Entry 9F6H (X-ray diffraction, 2.42 A resolution); this record covers chains C and L of the 4 polymer chains in the assembly.

== Chain C ==
Molecule: Chymotrypsin A chain C
Source organism: Bos taurus
Reference sequence: P00766 (CTRA_BOVIN); residues 149-245 here = UniProt positions 149-245
Sequence (97 residues; each row starts with the number of its first residue):
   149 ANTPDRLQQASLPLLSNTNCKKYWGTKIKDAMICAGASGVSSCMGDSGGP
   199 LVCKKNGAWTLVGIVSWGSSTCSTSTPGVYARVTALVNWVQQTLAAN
Disulfides: Cys168-Cys182, Cys191-Cys220
Curated features (UniProtKB/Swiss-Prot):
  - active site: Ser195 (Charge relay system)
Reported in the primary citation:
  - catalytic residues: Ser195

== Chain L ==
Molecule: Bicyclic peptide MP5.4.3
Sequence (14 residues; each row starts with the number of its first residue):
     1 ACAWCLRGTICCSG
Disulfides: Cys2-Cys12, Cys5-Cys11

== Chain C / chain L interface ==
Pairs across the interface - 24 pairs, chain C then chain L:
  Trp172(C) - Ala1(L)  hydrophobic
  Ser189(C) - Trp4(L)
  Ser190(C) - Trp4(L)
  Cys191(C) - Trp4(L)
  Met192(C) - Trp4(L)
  Met192(C) - Cys5(L)
  Met192(C) - Leu6(L)  hydrophobic
  Met192(C) - Cys12(L)  hydrophobic
  Gly193(C) - Trp4(L)  hydrogen bond (backbone-backbone)
  Gly193(C) - Leu6(L)
  Asp194(C) - Trp4(L)
  Ser195(C) - Trp4(L)  hydrogen bond (side chain-backbone)
  Ser195(C) - Cys5(L)  hydrogen bond (side chain-backbone)
  Ser214(C) - Ala3(L)
  Ser214(C) - Trp4(L)
  Trp215(C) - Cys2(L)
  Trp215(C) - Ala3(L)  hydrophobic
  Trp215(C) - Trp4(L)
  Gly216(C) - Ala1(L)
  Gly216(C) - Cys2(L)  hydrogen bond (backbone-backbone)
  Gly216(C) - Trp4(L)
  Ser217(C) - Trp4(L)  hydrogen bond (backbone-side chain)
  Ser218(C) - Cys2(L)
  Gly226(C) - Trp4(L)
Interface residues without a listed pair, chain C (16 interface residues in all): Val213, Cys220
The authors on this interface:
  - residue pairs: Ser189(C)-Trp4(L), Gly193(C)-Trp4(L) (backbone contact), Asp194(C)-Trp4(L) (backbone contact), Ser195(C)-Trp4(L), Ser214(C)-Trp4(L), Pro225(C)-Trp4(L)
  - interface residues, chain C: Ser195(C)
  - interface residues, chain L: Ala1(L), Cys2(L), Trp4(L), Cys5(L)

== Overview ==
Chain C and chain L form an interface of 16 and 7 residues respectively; the contacts include 5 hydrogen
bonds. Polar pairs include Ser195(C)-Trp4(L), Ser195(C)-Cys5(L) and Ser217(C)-Trp4(L). The authors report
contacts between Ser189(C) and Trp4(L), Ser195(C) and Trp4(L) and Ser214(C) and Trp4(L) among others; backbone
contacts between Gly193(C) and Trp4(L) and Asp194(C) and Trp4(L). From the paper: the catalytic residue
Ser195(C); interface residues Ser195(C) and Ala1(L) among others.
Here chain C is Chymotrypsin A chain C (Bos taurus) and chain L is Bicyclic peptide MP5.4.3. Entry 9F6H
(Crystal structure of bovine alpha-chymotrypsin in complex with the bicyclic peptide inhibitor MP5.4.3) was
determined by X-ray diffraction.
